Entry 5HAX (X-ray diffraction, 2.10 A resolution); this record covers chains A and B.

# Chain A
Protein: Nucleoporin NUP170
Source organism: Chaetomium thermophilum (strain DSM 1495 / CBS 144.50 / IMI 039719)
UniProt: G0S7B6 (NU170_CHATD); residue numbers follow UniProt; this construct covers 74-292, 306-827
Sequence (742 residues; row label = number of the first residue in the row; note: 13 numbers in that range are skipped by the numbering (no residue carries them; nothing is unmodelled there)):
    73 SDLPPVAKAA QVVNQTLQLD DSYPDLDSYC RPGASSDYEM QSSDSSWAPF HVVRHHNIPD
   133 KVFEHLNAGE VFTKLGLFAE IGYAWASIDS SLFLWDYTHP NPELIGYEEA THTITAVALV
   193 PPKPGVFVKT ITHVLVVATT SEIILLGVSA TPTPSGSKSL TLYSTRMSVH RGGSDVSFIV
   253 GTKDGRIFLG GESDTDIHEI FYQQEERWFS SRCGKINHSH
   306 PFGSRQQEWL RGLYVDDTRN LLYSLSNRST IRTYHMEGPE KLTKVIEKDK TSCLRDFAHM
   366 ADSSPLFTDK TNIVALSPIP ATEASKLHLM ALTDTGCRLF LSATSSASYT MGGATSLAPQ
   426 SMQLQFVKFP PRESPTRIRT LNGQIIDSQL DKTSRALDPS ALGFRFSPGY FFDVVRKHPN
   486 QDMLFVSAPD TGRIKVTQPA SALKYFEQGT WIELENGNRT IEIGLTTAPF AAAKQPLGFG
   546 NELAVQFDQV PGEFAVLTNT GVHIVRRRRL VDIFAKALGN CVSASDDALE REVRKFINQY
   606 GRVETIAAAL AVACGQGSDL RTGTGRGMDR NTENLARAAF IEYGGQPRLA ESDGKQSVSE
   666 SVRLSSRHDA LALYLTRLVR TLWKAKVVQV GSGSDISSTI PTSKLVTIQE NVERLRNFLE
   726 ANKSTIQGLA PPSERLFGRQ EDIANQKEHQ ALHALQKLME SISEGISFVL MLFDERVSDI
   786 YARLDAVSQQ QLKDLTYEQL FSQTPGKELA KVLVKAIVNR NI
Unresolved in the structure: 73, 416-420, 447-452, 626-632, 656-665, 696-699, 738-746, 826-827
Sequence notes: expression tag (73)

# Chain B
Protein: Nucleoporin NUP53
UniProt: G0S156 (NUP53_CHATD); residue numbers follow UniProt; this construct covers 329-361
Sequence (33 residues; numbered 329 to 361; the number before each row is that of its first residue):
   329 SQDDEFCRVI PTVRKAKLLP MEEALLPAPT FTQ
Unresolved in the structure: 329-341, 356-361

# Interface between chain A and chain B
Residue-residue contacts - 28 pairs, chain A then chain B:
  Leu176(A) - Arg342(B)
  Ile177(A) - Ala344(B)  hydrophobic
  Gly178(A) - Arg342(B)
  Gly178(A) - Lys343(B)
  Gly178(A) - Ala344(B)  hydrogen bond (backbone-backbone)
  Glu180(A) - Lys343(B)  salt bridge
  Gly197(A) - Leu354(B)
  Val198(A) - Leu353(B)
  Val198(A) - Leu354(B)  hydrogen bond (backbone-backbone)
  Phe199(A) - Ala352(B)
  Phe199(A) - Leu353(B)  hydrophobic
  Phe199(A) - Leu354(B)
  Val200(A) - Glu351(B)
  Val200(A) - Ala352(B)  hydrogen bond (backbone-backbone)
  Ile203(A) - Ala352(B)  hydrophobic
  Leu234(A) - Lys345(B)
  Leu234(A) - Leu346(B)
  Leu234(A) - Leu347(B)  hydrogen bond (backbone-backbone)
  Tyr235(A) - Leu347(B)  hydrophobic
  Tyr235(A) - Glu351(B)
  Ser236(A) - Leu347(B)  hydrogen bond (backbone-backbone)
  Ser236(A) - Met349(B)
  Thr237(A) - Met349(B)
  Arg238(A) - Met349(B)
  Arg238(A) - Glu350(B)  salt bridge
  Gln276(A) - Leu354(B)
  Gln276(A) - Pro355(B)
  Arg284(A) - Met349(B)
Interface residues without a listed pair, chain A (19 interface residues in all): Tyr179, Glu181, Met239
Interface residues without a listed pair, chain B (14 interface residues in all): Pro348
Interface features reported in the paper:
  - interface residues, chain A: Phe199(A), Ile203(A), Tyr235(A)
  - interface residues, chain B: Leu346(B), Leu347(B), Leu353(B), Leu354(B)

# In short
The interface between chain A and chain B involves 19 residues on one side and 14 on the other, with 5
hydrogen bonds and 2 salt bridges. Polar pairs include Glu180(A)-Lys343(B), Arg238(A)-Glu350(B) and
Gly178(A)-Ala344(B). From the paper: interface residues Phe199(A), Ile203(A) and Leu346(B) among others.
Chain A is Nucleoporin NUP170 (Chaetomium thermophilum (strain DSM 1495 / CBS 144.50 / IMI 039719)) and chain
B is Nucleoporin NUP53; the structure, Crystal structure of Chaetomium thermophilum Nup170 NTD-Nup53 complex,
was determined by X-ray diffraction, deposited together with 5HB0 and 5HB3.
